PDB entry 4FZC | X-ray diffraction, 2.80 A resolution | chains M and b of the 32 polymer chains in the assembly

== Chain M ==
Molecule: Proteasome component PRE4
Organism: Saccharomyces cerevisiae
Notes: EC 3.4.25.1
UniProt: P30657 (PSB4_YEAST); residues 1-233 here correspond to UniProt positions 34-266 (UniProt number = residue number + 33)
Sequence (233 residues; numbered 1 to 233; the number before each row is that of its first residue):
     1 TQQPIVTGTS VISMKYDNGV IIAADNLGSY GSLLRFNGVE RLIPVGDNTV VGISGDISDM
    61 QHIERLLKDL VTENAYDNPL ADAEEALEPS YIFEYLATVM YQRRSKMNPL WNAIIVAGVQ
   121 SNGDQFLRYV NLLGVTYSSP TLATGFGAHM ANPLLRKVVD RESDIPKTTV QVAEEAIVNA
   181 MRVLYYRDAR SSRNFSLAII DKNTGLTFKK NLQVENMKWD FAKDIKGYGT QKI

== Chain b ==
Molecule: Proteasome component PRE3
Organism: Saccharomyces cerevisiae
Notes: EC 3.4.25.1
UniProt: P38624 (PSB6_YEAST); residues 1-196 here correspond to UniProt positions 20-215 (UniProt number = residue number + 19)
Sequence (196 residues; row label = number of the first residue in the row):
     1 TSIMAVTFKD GVILGADSRT TTGAYIANRV TDKLTRVHDK IWCCRSGSAA DTQAIADIVQ
    61 YHLELYTSQY GTPSTETAAS VFKELCYENK DNLTAGIIVA GYDDKNKGEV YTIPLGGSVH
   121 KLPYAIAGSG STFIYGYCDK NFRENMSKEE TVDFIKHSLS QAIKWDGSSG GVIRMVVLTA
   181 AGVERLIFYP DEYEQL
Curated features (UniProtKB/Swiss-Prot):
  - active site: T1 (Nucleophile)
From the paper describing this entry:
  - catalytic residues: T1 (citing earlier work)

== How chain M and chain b interact ==
Contacting residue pairs (60; chain M residue first):
  S32(M) with W165(b); D166(b); G167(b), hydrogen bond (backbone-backbone)
  L33(M) with F133(b), hydrophobic; W165(b)
  L34(M) with K164(b); W165(b), hydrogen bond (backbone-backbone); G167(b)
  R35(M) with W165(b)
  F146(M) with A24(b), hydrophobic; Y25(b), hydrophobic
  Y185(M) with E194(b), hydrogen bond
  Y186(M) with I26(b); R29(b)
  R187(M) with A24(b); Y25(b); I26(b), hydrogen bond (backbone-backbone); A27(b), hydrogen bond (side chain-backbone); R29(b)
  D188(M) with A24(b); I26(b)
  A189(M) with T21(b); A24(b), hydrogen bond (backbone-backbone); I26(b); G167(b)
  R193(M) with D191(b), salt bridge; E194(b), salt bridge
  K218(M) with R29(b), hydrogen bond (backbone-side chain)
  W219(M) with R29(b); G171(b); V172(b), hydrophobic; Y189(b); P190(b)
  D220(M) with Y189(b)
  F221(M) with R29(b); V30(b), hydrophobic
  A222(M) with V30(b), hydrophobic; V172(b), hydrophobic; R174(b), hydrogen bond (backbone-side chain); I187(b)
  K223(M) with I187(b); Y189(b)
  I225(M) with V30(b), hydrophobic; R174(b), hydrogen bond (backbone-side chain)
  K226(M) with D32(b); R185(b)
  G227(M) with D32(b), hydrogen bond (backbone-side chain)
  Y228(M) with T35(b); R45(b); Q53(b), hydrogen bond (side chain-backbone); A56(b); D57(b), hydrogen bond
  Q231(M) with D32(b); L34(b), hydrogen bond (side chain-backbone); T35(b); R36(b), hydrogen bond (side chain-backbone); W42(b); R185(b)
  I233(M) with W42(b), hydrophobic; R185(b), hydrogen bond (backbone-side chain)
Other interface residues (no listed pair), chain M (26 interface residues in all): M150, R190, M217
Other interface residues (no listed pair), chain b (36 interface residues in all): R19, G23, N28, I163, S168, V183

== Summary ==
Chain M and chain b form an interface of 26 and 36 residues respectively, with 15 hydrogen bonds and 2 salt
bridges. Polar pairs include R193(M)-D191(b), R193(M)-E194(b) and Y185(M)-E194(b). From UniProt: active-site
residue T1(b) on chain b. The paper reports the catalytic residue T1(b).
Here chain M is Proteasome component PRE4 and chain b is Proteasome component PRE3, both from Saccharomyces
cerevisiae. Entry 4FZC (20S yeast proteasome in complex with cepafungin I) was determined by X-ray diffraction
(same publication as 4FZG).
